PDB entry 8Q1V | X-ray diffraction, 1.40 A resolution | chain A

[Chain A]
Protein: Putative lipoprotein
Organism: Teredinibacter turnerae
UniProt: C5BNC6 (C5BNC6_TERTT); residues 1-85 here correspond to UniProt positions 62-146 (UniProt number = residue number + 61)
Sequence (93 residues; each row starts with the number of its first residue):
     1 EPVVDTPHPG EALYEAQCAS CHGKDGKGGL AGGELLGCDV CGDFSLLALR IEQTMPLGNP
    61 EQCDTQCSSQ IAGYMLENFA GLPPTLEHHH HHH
Unresolved in the structure: 1-6, 86-93
Disulfides: Cys-38/Cys-41, Cys-63/Cys-67
Glycans and other covalent adducts: heme c (HEC) linked to Cys-18
Differences from the reference sequence: expression tag (86-93)
Ion coordination: heme c Fe: His-22, Met-55
Residues lining bound ligands: heme c (HEC): Gln-17, Ser-20, Cys-21, His-22, Glu-34, Leu-35, Cys-38, Asp-39, Val-40, Leu-47, Arg-50, Ile-51, Met-55, Pro-56, Leu-57, Ile-71, Met-75
From the paper describing this entry:
  - heme c coordination: His-22, Met-55

[Overview]
Heme c is covalently linked to Cys-18. His-22 and Met-55 coordinate a heme c Fe ion. The paper reports heme c
coordination by His-22 and Met-55.
Chain A is Putative lipoprotein (Teredinibacter turnerae); the structure, TtX183A - A c-type cytochrome domain
from the Teredinibacter turnerae protein TERTU_2913, was determined by X-ray diffraction together with 8Q1W,
8Q28, 8Q29 and 8Q2A from the same study.
